PDB entry 3AL4 | X-ray diffraction, 2.87 A resolution | chains A and B

Chain A:
Molecule: Hemagglutinin
Source organism: Influenza A virus
UniProt: C3W5S1 (C3W5S1_I09A0); residues 7-333 here correspond to UniProt positions 18-344 (UniProt number = residue number + 11)
Chain sequence (333 residues; each row starts with the number of its first residue):
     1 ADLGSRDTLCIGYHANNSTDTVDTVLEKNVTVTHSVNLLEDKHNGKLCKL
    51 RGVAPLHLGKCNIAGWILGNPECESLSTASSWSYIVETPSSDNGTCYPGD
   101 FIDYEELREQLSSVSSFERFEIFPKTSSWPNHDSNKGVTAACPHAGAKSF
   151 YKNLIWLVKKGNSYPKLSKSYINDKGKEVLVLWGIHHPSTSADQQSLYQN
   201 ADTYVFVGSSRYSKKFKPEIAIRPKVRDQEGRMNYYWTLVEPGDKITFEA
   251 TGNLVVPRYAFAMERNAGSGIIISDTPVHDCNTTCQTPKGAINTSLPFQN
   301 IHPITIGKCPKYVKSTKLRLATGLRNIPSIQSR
Not modelled in the structure: 1-6, 328-333
Sequence notes: expression tag (1-6)
Cystine bridges: Cys-48/Cys-281, Cys-61/Cys-73, Cys-96/Cys-142, Cys-285/Cys-309
Covalently attached groups: N-acetylglucosamine (NAG) linked to Asn-29, Asn-93, Asn-282, Asn-293

Chain B:
Molecule: Hemagglutinin
Source organism: Influenza A virus
UniProt: C3W5S1 (C3W5S1_I09A0); residues 1-176 here correspond to UniProt positions 345-520 (UniProt number = residue number + 344)
Chain sequence (181 residues; numbered 1 to 181; the number before each row is that of its first residue):
     1 GLFGAIAGFIEGGWTGMVDGWYGYHHQNEQGSGYAADLKSTQNAIDEITN
    51 KVNSVIEKMNTQFTAVGKEFNHLEKRIENLNKKVDDGFLDIWTYNAELLV
   101 LLENERTLDYHDSNVKNLYEKVRSQLKNNAKEIGNGCFEFYHKCDNTCME
   151 SVKNGTYDYPKYSEEAKLNREEIDGVRLVPR
Not modelled in the structure: 163-181
Sequence notes: expression tag (177-181)
Cystine bridges: Cys-144/Cys-148

Chain A / chain B interface:
Disulfides between the chains: Cys-10(A)/Cys-137(B)
Contacting residue pairs (105; chain A residue first):
  Asp-7(A) with Gln-27(B); Asn-28(B); Glu-29(B); Phe-140(B); Lys-143(B), salt bridge; Cys-144(B)
  Thr-8(A) with His-25(B); His-26(B); Gln-27(B), hydrogen bond (backbone-backbone); Phe-138(B); Met-149(B)
  Leu-9(A) with Tyr-24(B), hydrophobic; His-25(B); Phe-138(B); Phe-140(B), hydrophobic; Met-149(B), hydrophobic; Val-152(B), hydrophobic
  Cys-10(A) with Tyr-24(B); His-25(B), hydrogen bond (backbone-backbone); Gly-136(B); Cys-137(B), disulfide
  Ile-11(A) with Ile-10(B); Trp-14(B); Gly-23(B); Tyr-24(B), hydrophobic; Leu-118(B), hydrophobic; Gly-136(B)
  Gly-12(A) with Trp-14(B); Met-17(B); Tyr-22(B); Gly-23(B), hydrogen bond (backbone-backbone)
  Tyr-13(A) with Ile-6(B); Ala-7(B), hydrogen bond (side chain-backbone); Ile-10(B), hydrogen bond (side chain-backbone); Glu-11(B); Gly-12(B), hydrogen bond (side chain-backbone); Gly-13(B); Trp-14(B), hydrogen bond (backbone-backbone); Met-17(B); Trp-21(B)
  His-14(A) with Met-17(B), hydrogen bond (side chain-backbone); Val-18(B); Gly-20(B); Trp-21(B)
  Ala-15(A) with Trp-14(B); Thr-15(B)
  Val-22(A) with Asn-104(B)
  Asp-23(A) with Leu-101(B); Asn-104(B), hydrogen bond (backbone-side chain)
  Thr-24(A) with Leu-101(B); Glu-105(B)
  Val-25(A) with Leu-101(B); Leu-102(B), hydrophobic
  Leu-26(A) with Glu-105(B)
  Leu-38(A) with Val-100(B), hydrophobic
  Glu-105(A) with Glu-69(B); Asn-71(B), hydrogen bond
  Arg-108(A) with Glu-69(B), salt bridge
  Glu-109(A) with Lys-68(B), salt bridge
  Gly-268(A) with Phe-63(B)
  Ser-269(A) with Ala-65(B)
  Gly-270(A) with Ala-65(B)
  Ile-271(A) with Glu-69(B)
  Ile-273(A) with Glu-69(B)
  Ser-295(A) with Ile-56(B)
  Pro-297(A) with Val-55(B); Ile-56(B), hydrophobic; Met-59(B)
  Phe-298(A) with Met-59(B), hydrophobic; Trp-92(B), hydrophobic; Ala-96(B), hydrophobic
  Pro-303(A) with Val-66(B)
  Ile-304(A) with Val-66(B)
  Thr-305(A) with Thr-64(B); Ala-65(B); Val-66(B), hydrogen bond (backbone-backbone)
  Ile-306(A) with Thr-64(B)
  Gly-307(A) with Gln-62(B); Phe-63(B); Thr-64(B), hydrogen bond (backbone-backbone)
  Lys-308(A) with Thr-61(B)
  Cys-309(A) with Thr-61(B), hydrogen bond (backbone-side chain)
  Lys-311(A) with Thr-61(B); Trp-92(B)
  Tyr-312(A) with Leu-89(B), hydrophobic
  Val-313(A) with Thr-93(B)
  Lys-314(A) with Leu-89(B); Asp-90(B), salt bridge; Thr-93(B), hydrogen bond (backbone-side chain)
  Ser-315(A) with Glu-97(B), hydrogen bond
  Leu-318(A) with Glu-97(B)
  Arg-319(A) with Val-100(B); Asn-104(B), hydrogen bond (backbone-side chain)
  Leu-320(A) with Asn-104(B)
  Ala-321(A) with Asn-104(B), hydrogen bond (backbone-side chain); Thr-107(B)
  Thr-322(A) with Trp-21(B); Ile-48(B); His-111(B), hydrogen bond (backbone-side chain)
  Gly-323(A) with Leu-108(B); His-111(B)
  Leu-324(A) with Trp-21(B)
  Arg-325(A) with Ala-7(B)
  Ile-327(A) with Gly-12(B); Gly-13(B)
Also at the interface, not in a pair above, chain A (53 interface residues in all): Asn-16, His-34, Val-36, Leu-50, Leu-296, Lys-317
Also at the interface, not in a pair above, chain B (66 interface residues in all): Ala-5, Val-52, Gly-67, Glu-74, Glu-103, Val-115, Tyr-119, Glu-139, Asp-145, Lys-153

Overview:
The interface between chain A and chain B involves 53 residues on one side and 66 on the other, with 1
disulfide bond, 18 hydrogen bonds and 4 salt bridges. Polar pairs include Asp-7(A)/Lys-143(B),
Arg-108(A)/Glu-69(B) and Glu-109(A)/Lys-68(B).
Here chain A is Hemagglutinin and chain B is Hemagglutinin, both from Influenza A virus. Entry 3AL4 (Crystal
structure of the swine-origin A (H1N1)-2009 influenza A virus hemagglutinin (HA) reveals similar antigenicity
to ...) was determined by X-ray diffraction.
